6P9O - chains 2 and 3 of the 3 polymer chains in the assembly; structure by electron microscopy, 2.90 A resolution.

== Chain 2 ==
Name: VP2
Organism: Poliovirus type 1 (strain Mahoney)
UniProtKB: P03300 (POLG_POL1M); residues 1-272 here correspond to UniProt positions 70-341 (UniProt number = residue number + 69)
Amino-acid sequence (272 residues; row label = number of the first residue in the row):
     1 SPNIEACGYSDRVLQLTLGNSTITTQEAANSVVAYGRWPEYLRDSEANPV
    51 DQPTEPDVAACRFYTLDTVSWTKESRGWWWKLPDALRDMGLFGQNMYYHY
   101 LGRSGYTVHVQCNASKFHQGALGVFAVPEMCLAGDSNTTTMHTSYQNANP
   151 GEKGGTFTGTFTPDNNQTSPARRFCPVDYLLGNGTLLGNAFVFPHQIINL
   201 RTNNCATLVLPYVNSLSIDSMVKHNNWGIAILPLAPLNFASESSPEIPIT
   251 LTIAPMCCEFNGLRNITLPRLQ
Unresolved in the structure: 1-11, 135-141, 161-173, 270-272
Swiss-Prot annotation at these positions:
  - site: Gln-272 (Cleavage)
Disulfide bonds: Cys-61/Cys-258
From the paper describing this entry:
  - conformationally variable residues (loop rearrangement): Arg-43 to Glu-55, Gly-262 to Gln-272

== Chain 3 ==
Name: VP3
Organism: Poliovirus type 1 (strain Mahoney)
UniProtKB: Q8QYM4 (Q8QYM4_9ENTO); residues 1-238 here correspond to UniProt positions 342-579 (UniProt number = residue number + 341)
Amino-acid sequence (238 residues; numbered 1 to 238; the number before each row is that of its first residue):
     1 GLPVMNTPGSNQYLTADNFQSPCALPEFDVTPPIDIPGEVKNMMELAEID
    51 TMIPFDLSATKKNTMEMYRVRLSDKPHTDDPILCLSLSPASDPRLSHTML
   101 GEILNYYTHWAGSLKFTFLFCGSMMATGKLLVSYAPPGADPPKKRKEAML
   151 GTHVIWDIGLQSSCTMVVPWISNTTYRQTIDDSFTEGGYISVFYQTRIVV
   201 PLSTPREMDILGFVSACNDFSVRLLRDTTHIEQKALAQ
Unresolved in the structure: 177-184, 232-238
From the paper describing this entry:
  - conformationally variable residues (loop rearrangement): Tyr-176 to Thr-185

== Interface between chain 2 and chain 3 ==
Pairs across the interface (72):
  Tyr-35(2) / Pro-37(3)
  Tyr-35(2) / Gly-38(3)
  Arg-37(2) / Asp-35(3)  salt bridge
  Arg-37(2) / Pro-37(3)
  Arg-43(2) / Asp-35(3)  salt bridge
  Glu-46(2) / Ile-34(3)
  Glu-46(2) / Asp-35(3)  hydrogen bond (side chain-backbone)
  Arg-76(2) / Met-65(3)
  Lys-116(2) / Met-124(3)
  Lys-116(2) / Met-125(3)
  Phe-117(2) / Met-125(3)  hydrophobic
  Phe-117(2) / Pro-201(3)  hydrophobic
  Phe-117(2) / Leu-202(3)  hydrophobic
  Phe-117(2) / Thr-204(3)
  Gln-119(2) / Gly-122(3)
  Gln-119(2) / Ser-123(3)  hydrogen bond
  Gln-119(2) / Pro-205(3)
  Gln-119(2) / Glu-207(3)  hydrogen bond (side chain-backbone)
  Gln-119(2) / Met-208(3)
  Ala-121(2) / Cys-121(3)  hydrophobic
  Asp-178(2) / Met-65(3)
  Tyr-179(2) / Asn-63(3)  hydrogen bond (side chain-backbone)
  Tyr-179(2) / Thr-64(3)
  Tyr-179(2) / Met-65(3)  hydrophobic
  Leu-186(2) / Tyr-68(3)
  Leu-186(2) / His-97(3)
  Leu-187(2) / Met-65(3)  hydrophobic
  Leu-187(2) / Tyr-68(3)
  Gly-188(2) / Thr-51(3)
  Gly-188(2) / Met-52(3)  hydrogen bond (backbone-backbone)
  Gly-188(2) / Tyr-68(3)  hydrogen bond (backbone-side chain)
  Asn-189(2) / Thr-51(3)
  Asn-189(2) / His-97(3)  hydrogen bond (side chain-backbone)
  Asn-189(2) / Thr-98(3)
  Asn-189(2) / Met-99(3)  hydrogen bond (side chain-backbone)
  Phe-191(2) / Ile-49(3)
  Phe-191(2) / Asp-50(3)
  Phe-191(2) / Met-52(3)  hydrophobic
  Phe-191(2) / Phe-213(3)  hydrophobic
  Val-192(2) / Met-99(3)  hydrophobic
  Ile-197(2) / Phe-213(3)  hydrophobic
  Asn-199(2) / Leu-119(3)
  Asn-199(2) / Phe-120(3)  hydrogen bond (side chain-backbone)
  Asn-199(2) / Cys-121(3)
  Arg-201(2) / Phe-120(3)
  Arg-201(2) / Gly-122(3)
  Arg-201(2) / Ser-123(3)  hydrogen bond (side chain-backbone)
  Arg-201(2) / Met-124(3)
  Arg-201(2) / Ile-158(3)  hydrogen bond (side chain-backbone)
  Arg-201(2) / Gly-159(3)
  Arg-201(2) / Ser-162(3)  hydrogen bond
  Pro-211(2) / Pro-37(3)  hydrophobic
  Tyr-212(2) / Pro-37(3)
  Asn-214(2) / Ile-34(3)
  Asn-214(2) / Ile-36(3)
  Ser-215(2) / Ile-34(3)
  Leu-216(2) / Ile-34(3)
  Ser-217(2) / Ile-34(3)
  Pro-233(2) / Met-65(3)
  Pro-233(2) / Arg-69(3)  hydrogen bond (backbone-side chain)
  Leu-234(2) / Met-52(3)  hydrophobic
  Leu-234(2) / Arg-69(3)  hydrogen bond (backbone-side chain)
  Leu-234(2) / Leu-211(3)  hydrophobic
  Ala-235(2) / Cys-121(3)  hydrophobic
  Pro-236(2) / Arg-69(3)
  Pro-236(2) / Asp-209(3)
  Asn-238(2) / Pro-205(3)
  Phe-239(2) / Pro-205(3)
  Ala-240(2) / Ser-203(3)
  Ala-240(2) / Thr-204(3)
  Ala-240(2) / Pro-205(3)
  Ser-241(2) / Ser-203(3)  hydrogen bond (backbone-side chain)
Also at the interface, not in a pair above, chain 2 (38 interface residues in all): His-118, Gly-120, Thr-202, Val-213
Also at the interface, not in a pair above, chain 3 (39 interface residues in all): Met-67, Ala-126

== In short ==
Chain 2 and chain 3 form an interface of 38 and 39 residues respectively, with 15 hydrogen bonds and 2 salt
bridges. Polar pairs include Arg-37(2)/Asp-35(3), Arg-43(2)/Asp-35(3) and Glu-46(2)/Asp-35(3). The paper
reports conformational variability at Arg-43(2), Gly-262(2) and Tyr-176(3).
Here chain 2 is VP2 and chain 3 is VP3, both from Poliovirus type 1 (strain Mahoney). Entry 6P9O (Poliovirus
135S-like expanded particle in complex with a monoclonal antibody directed against the N-terminal extension of
...) was determined by electron microscopy, deposited together with 6Q0B, 6PSZ and 6P9W.
